Entry 8ST1 (electron microscopy, 3.41 A resolution); this record covers chains C and G of the 9 polymer chains in the assembly.

== Chain C ==
Molecule: Neuronal acetylcholine receptor subunit beta-2
Source organism: Homo sapiens
UniProt: P17787 (ACHB2_HUMAN); the construct lacks a stretch of the UniProt sequence and is renumbered around it, so the offset changes along the chain: 1-330 = UniProt 26-355; 331-334 = UniProt 442-445; 337-393 = UniProt 446-502
Amino-acid sequence (403 residues; row label = number of the first residue in the row):
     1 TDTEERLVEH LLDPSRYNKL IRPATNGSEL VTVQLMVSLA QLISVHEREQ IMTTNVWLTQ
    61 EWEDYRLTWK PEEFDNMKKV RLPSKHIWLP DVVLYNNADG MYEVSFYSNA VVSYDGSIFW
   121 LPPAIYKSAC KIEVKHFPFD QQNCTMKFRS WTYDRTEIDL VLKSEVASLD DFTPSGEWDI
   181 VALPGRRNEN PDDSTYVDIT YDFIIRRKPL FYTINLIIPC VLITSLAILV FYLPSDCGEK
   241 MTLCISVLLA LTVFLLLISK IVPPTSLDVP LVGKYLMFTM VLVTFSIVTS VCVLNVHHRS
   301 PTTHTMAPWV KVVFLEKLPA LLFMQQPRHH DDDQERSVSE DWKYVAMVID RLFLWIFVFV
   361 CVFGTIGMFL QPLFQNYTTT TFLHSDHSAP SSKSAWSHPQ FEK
Not modelled in the structure: 330-336, 373-403
Construct notes: insertion (335-336); linker (394-395); expression tag (396-403)
Disulfide bonds: Cys130-Cys144
Covalent attachments: glycan linked to Asn143
Small-molecule neighbours: acetylcholine (ACH): Trp57, Val111, Phe119, Leu121

== Chain G ==
Molecule: IgG1 Heavy Chain
Source organism: Mus musculus
Amino-acid sequence (462 residues; numbered -17 to 444; the number before each row is that of its first residue; numbers below 1 keep their minus sign (Met-17 is residue -17)):
   -17 MEWTWVFLFL LSVTAGVHSQ VQLQQSGAEV MKPGASVKIS CKGTGYTFSS YWIEWVKQRP
    43 GHGLERIGEI LPGSGSTNYN EKFRGKATFT ADKSSKTAYM QLSSLTSEDS AVYYCARYLP
   103 YYYAMDYWGQ GTSVTVSSAK TTPPSVYPLA PGSAAQTNSM VTLGCLVKGY FPEPVTVTWN
   163 SGSLSSGVHT FPAVLQSDLY TLSSSVTVPS STWPSETVTC NVAHPASSTK VDKKIVPRDC
   223 GCKPCICTVP EVSSVFIFPP KPKDVLTITL TPKVTCVVVD ISKDDPEVQF SWFVDDVEVH
   283 TAQTQPREEQ FNSTFRSVSE LPIMHQDWLN GKEFKCRVNS AAFPAPIEKT ISKTKGRPKA
   343 PQVYTIPPPK EQMAKDKVSL TCMITDFFPE DITVEWQWNG QPAENYKNTQ PIMDTDGSYF
   403 VYSKLNVQKS NWEAGNTFTC SVLHEGLHNH HTEKSLSHSP GK
Not modelled in the structure: -17 to 2, 221-444
Disulfide bonds: Cys23-Cys97, Cys147-Cys202

== Interface between chain C and chain G ==
Contacting residue pairs - 29 pairs, chain C then chain G:
  Gln141(C) with Tyr103(G)
  Ser164(C) with Thr29(G), hydrogen bond
  Glu165(C) with Tyr33(G), hydrogen bond; Tyr105(G)
  Val166(C) with Ser32(G); Tyr33(G), hydrophobic; Leu101(G), hydrophobic
  Ala167(C) with Ser32(G), hydrogen bond (backbone-side chain)
  Ser168(C) with Ser32(G)
  Leu169(C) with Ser31(G); Ser32(G), hydrogen bond (backbone-side chain); Gly55(G); Lys75(G)
  Asp170(C) with Ser31(G), hydrogen bond; Lys75(G), hydrogen bond (backbone-side chain)
  Asp171(C) with Lys75(G)
  Phe172(C) with Ser56(G); Lys75(G)
  Asp179(C) with Ser58(G), hydrogen bond
  Ile180(C) with Trp34(G); Leu53(G)
  Val181(C) with Trp34(G), hydrogen bond (backbone-side chain); Pro102(G)
  Ala182(C) with Leu101(G), hydrophobic; Pro102(G); Tyr104(G), hydrophobic
  Pro184(C) with Tyr104(G), hydrophobic
  Asp202(C) with Tyr104(G), hydrogen bond
  Ile204(C) with Tyr104(G)
Interface residues without a listed pair, chain C (20 interface residues in all): Pro174, Leu183, Arg206
Interface residues without a listed pair, chain G (16 interface residues in all): Asn60

== Summary ==
20 residues of chain C and 16 residues of chain G are in contact; the contacts include 9 hydrogen bonds. Among
the polar pairs are Ser164(C)-Thr29(G), Glu165(C)-Tyr33(G) and Ala167(C)-Ser32(G). Chain C binds
acetylcholine.
Here chain C is Neuronal acetylcholine receptor subunit beta-2 (Homo sapiens) and chain G is IgG1 Heavy Chain
(Mus musculus). Entry 8ST1 (The 3alpha2beta stoichiometry of human alpha4beta2 nicotinic acetylcholine
receptor in complex with acetylcholine and calcium) was determined by electron microscopy (same publication as
8SSZ, 8ST0, 8ST2 and 8ST3).
